Entry 5D5U (X-ray diffraction, 2.91 A resolution); this record covers chains A and B.

# Chain A
Molecule: Heat shock Element DNA
Sequence (12 nucleotides; row label = number of the first residue in the row):
     1 GGTTCTAGAA CC

# Chain B
Protein: Heat shock factor protein 1
From: Homo sapiens
Reference sequence: Q00613 (HSF1_HUMAN); numbering as in UniProt (aligned over 1-120)
Amino-acid sequence (131 residues; numbered -10 to 120; the number before each row is that of its first residue; numbers below 1 keep their minus sign (Gly-10 is residue -10)):
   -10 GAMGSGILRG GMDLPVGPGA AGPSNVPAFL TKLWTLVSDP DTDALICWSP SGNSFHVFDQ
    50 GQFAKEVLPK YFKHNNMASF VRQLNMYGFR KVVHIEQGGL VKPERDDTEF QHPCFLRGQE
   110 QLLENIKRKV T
Not modelled in the structure: -10 to 12, 86-92, 120
Sequence notes: expression tag (-10 to 0)
Swiss-Prot annotation at these positions:
  - modified residue: Met1 (N-acetylmethionine), Lys80 (N6-acetyllysine), Lys91 (N6-acetyllysine), Lys118 (N6-acetyllysine)
  - cross-link: Lys91 (Glycyl lysine isopeptide (Lys-Gly) (interchain with G-Cter in SUMO2))

# Chain A / chain B interface
Contacting residue pairs (15):
  DG1(A) - Arg117(B)  sugar contact
  DG2(A) - Phe18(B)  phosphate contact
  DG2(A) - Gln72(B)  hydrogen bond to the phosphate
  DG2(A) - Tyr76(B)  hydrogen bond to the phosphate
  DG2(A) - Arg117(B)  salt bridge to the phosphate
  DT3(A) - Phe61(B)  phosphate contact
  DT3(A) - Lys62(B)  hydrogen bond to the phosphate
  DT3(A) - His63(B)  salt bridge to the phosphate
  DT3(A) - Ser68(B)  sugar contact
  DT3(A) - Gln72(B)  base contact
  DT4(A) - His63(B)  salt bridge to the phosphate
  DT4(A) - Asn65(B)  hydrogen bond to the phosphate
  DT4(A) - Ser68(B)  hydrogen bond to the phosphate
  DT4(A) - Arg71(B)  base contact
  DC5(A) - Arg71(B)  base contact
Also at the interface, not in a pair above, chain B (11 interface residues in all): Met75

# Summary
5 residues of chain A face 11 of chain B across their interface; the contacts include 5 hydrogen bonds and 3
salt bridges. Polar contacts include DG2(A)-Gln72(B), DG2(A)-Tyr76(B) and DT3(A)-Lys62(B).
Here chain A is Heat shock Element DNA and chain B is Heat shock factor protein 1 (Homo sapiens). Entry 5D5U
(Crystal structure of human Hsf1 with HSE DNA) was determined by X-ray diffraction, deposited together with
5D5V, 5D5W and 5D5X.
